Entry 4ISV (X-ray diffraction, 1.50 A resolution); this record covers chains A and B.

[Chain A]
Molecule: 1C2 fab light chain
Organism: Mus musculus
Notes: antibody fragment or engineered binder
Sequence (217 residues; row label = number of the first residue in the row):
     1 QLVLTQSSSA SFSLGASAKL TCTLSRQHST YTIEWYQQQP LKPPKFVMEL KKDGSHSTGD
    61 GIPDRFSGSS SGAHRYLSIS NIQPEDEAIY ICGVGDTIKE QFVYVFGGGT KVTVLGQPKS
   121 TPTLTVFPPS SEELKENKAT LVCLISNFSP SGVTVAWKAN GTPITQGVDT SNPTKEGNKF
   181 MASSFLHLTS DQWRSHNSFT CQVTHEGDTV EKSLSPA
Disulfides: C22-C92, C143-C201
What the authors report for this chain:
  - conformationally variable residues (loop rearrangement): I98 to Q101

[Chain B]
Molecule: 1C2 fab heavy chain
Organism: Mus musculus
Notes: antibody fragment or engineered binder
Sequence (221 residues; each row starts with the number of its first residue):
     1 SIQLVQSGPE LKKPGETVRI SCKASGYSFT TYGMNWVKQA PGKGLKWMGW INTYSGVPTY
    61 ADDFKGRFAF SLETSASTAY LQINILKNED TATYFCARRR SDGYSNYFDY WGQGSTLTVS
   121 SAKTTPPSVY PLAPGSAAQT NSMVTLGCLV KGYFPEPVTV TWNSGSLSSG VHTFPAVLQS
   181 DLYTLSSSVT VPSSTWPSQT VTCNVAHPAS STKVDKKIVP R
Disordered / not traced: 102-103, 135-141
Disulfides: C22-C96, C148-C203

[Chain A / chain B interface]
Pairs across the interface - 67 pairs, chain A then chain B:
  E34(A) with R99(B), salt bridge; N106(B); Y107(B)
  Y36(A) with Y107(B); F108(B), hydrogen bond (side chain-backbone)
  Q38(A) with Q39(B), hydrogen bond
  P43(A) with F95(B), hydrophobic; W111(B), hydrophobic; G112(B)
  P44(A) with L45(B), hydrophobic; W111(B)
  F46(A) with Y107(B), hydrophobic; F108(B)
  E49(A) with S105(B), hydrogen bond; N106(B), hydrogen bond (side chain-backbone)
  S57(A) with Y104(B); S105(B)
  F102(A) with N35(B); W47(B); W50(B); T59(B); R99(B)
  V103(A) with W47(B), hydrophobic
  Y104(A) with W47(B); R99(B); F108(B)
  F106(A) with L45(B); W47(B); F108(B), hydrophobic
  F127(A) with L132(B), hydrophobic; A133(B); T145(B)
  P128(A) with P134(B); R221(B)
  P129(A) with R221(B), hydrogen bond (backbone-side chain)
  S130(A) with Y130(B); P131(B)
  E132(A) with Y130(B); P131(B)
  E133(A) with Y130(B); K151(B), salt bridge
  L134(A) with R221(B)
  E136(A) with Y130(B), hydrogen bond
  K138(A) with K151(B)
  T140(A) with L149(B); K151(B)
  L144(A) with F174(B), hydrophobic; S188(B)
  I145(A) with F174(B)
  D169(A) with V177(B); Q179(B)
  T170(A) with V177(B)
  S171(A) with P175(B); V177(B)
  N172(A) with P175(B)
  T174(A) with P175(B)
  E176(A) with H172(B), salt bridge
  M181(A) with H172(B); T173(B); F174(B), hydrophobic
  A182(A) with F174(B)
  S183(A) with F174(B); P175(B)
  F185(A) with L149(B), hydrophobic; V177(B), hydrophobic; L185(B); S186(B)
Also at the interface, not in a pair above, chain A (41 interface residues in all): K42, I91, G108, T125, S131, V142, P173
Also at the interface, not in a pair above, chain B (42 interface residues in all): V37, G44, K46, Q113, L146, G147, A176, L178, T184

[Overview]
Chain A and chain B form an interface of 41 and 42 residues respectively, with 6 hydrogen bonds and 3 salt
bridges. Among the polar pairs are E34(A)-R99(B), E133(A)-K151(B) and E176(A)-H172(B). From the paper:
conformational variability at I98(A).
Here chain A is 1C2 fab light chain and chain B is 1C2 fab heavy chain, both from Mus musculus. Entry 4ISV
(Crystal structure of the Fab FRAGMENT OF 1C2, A MONOCLONAL ANTIBODY SPECIFIC FOR POLY-GLUTAMINE) was
determined by X-ray diffraction (same publication as 4JJ5).
